PDB entry 8AEV | X-ray diffraction, 2.89 A resolution | chains A and B

[Chain A (and B)]
Protein: Acetylcholinesterase
From: Homo sapiens
Notes: EC 3.1.1.7; chain B of this document is another copy of the same molecule, construct and numbering; everything in this record applies to it too
Reference sequence: P22303 (ACES_HUMAN); residues 1-543 here correspond to UniProt positions 32-574 (UniProt number = residue number + 31)
Chain sequence (543 residues; row label = number of the first residue in the row):
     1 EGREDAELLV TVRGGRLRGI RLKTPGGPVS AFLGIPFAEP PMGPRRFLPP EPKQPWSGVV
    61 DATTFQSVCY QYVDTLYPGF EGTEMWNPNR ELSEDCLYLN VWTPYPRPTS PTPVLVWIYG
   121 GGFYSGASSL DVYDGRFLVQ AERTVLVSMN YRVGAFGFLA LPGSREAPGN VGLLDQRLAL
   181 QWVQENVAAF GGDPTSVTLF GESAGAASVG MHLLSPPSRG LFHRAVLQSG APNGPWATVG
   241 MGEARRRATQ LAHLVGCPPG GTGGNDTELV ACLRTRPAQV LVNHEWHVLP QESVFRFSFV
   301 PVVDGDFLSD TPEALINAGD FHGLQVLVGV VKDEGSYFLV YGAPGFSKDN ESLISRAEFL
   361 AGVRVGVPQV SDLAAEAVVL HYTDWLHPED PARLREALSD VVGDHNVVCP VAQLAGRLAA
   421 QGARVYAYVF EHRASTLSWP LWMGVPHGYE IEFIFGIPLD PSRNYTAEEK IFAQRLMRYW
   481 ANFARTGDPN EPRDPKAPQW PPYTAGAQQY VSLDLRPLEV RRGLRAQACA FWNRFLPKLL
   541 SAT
Unresolved in the structure: 1-4, 259-264 (chain B: 1-4, 260-263)
Disulfides: Cys-69/Cys-96, Cys-257/Cys-272, Cys-409/Cys-529
Covalently attached groups: N-acetylglucosamine (NAG) linked to Asn-265; glycan linked to Asn-350
Modified positions: Ser-203 (O-(1,1-dihydroxyethyl)-L-serine; TIS)
Metal / ion sites: Zn2+ site 1 near His-284 (its only coordinating residue here); Zn2+ site 2: His-381 (shared with His-381(B) of chain B); Mg2+ site 1 near Glu-452 (its only coordinating residue here); Mg2+ site 2 near Asp-488 (its only coordinating residue here)
Residues lining bound ligands: LWU (1-(2-(2-((6-(dihydroxymethyl)-2-phenylpyrimidin-4-yl)methylene)hydrazineyl)-2-oxoethyl)pyridin-1-ium): Tyr-72, Asp-74, Trp-86, Gly-120, Gly-121, Tyr-124, Glu-202, Ser-203, Trp-286, Ser-293, Val-294, Phe-295, Arg-296, Phe-297, Tyr-337, Phe-338, Tyr-341, His-447, Gly-448

[Interface between chain A and chain B]
Residue-residue contacts (34; chain A residue first):
  Leu-373(A) with Phe-535(B), hydrophobic; Lys-538(B)
  Glu-376(A) with Lys-538(B)
  Ala-377(A) with Phe-535(B), hydrophobic
  Leu-380(A) with Arg-534(B); Phe-535(B), hydrophobic
  His-381(A) with His-381(B), hydrogen bond
  Thr-383(A) with Gln-527(B)
  Asp-384(A) with Gln-527(B)
  Trp-385(A) with Gln-508(B); Gln-527(B), hydrogen bond (backbone-side chain); Ala-530(B); Arg-534(B)
  Leu-386(A) with Arg-522(B), hydrogen bond (backbone-side chain); Gly-523(B); Ala-526(B), hydrophobic
  His-387(A) with Arg-522(B), hydrogen bond
  Gln-508(A) with Trp-385(B), hydrogen bond (side chain-backbone)
  Arg-522(A) with Leu-386(B); His-387(B), hydrogen bond
  Gly-523(A) with Leu-386(B)
  Ala-526(A) with Trp-385(B)
  Gln-527(A) with Thr-383(B); Asp-384(B); Trp-385(B), hydrogen bond (side chain-backbone)
  Ala-530(A) with Trp-385(B)
  Arg-534(A) with Trp-385(B)
  Phe-535(A) with Ala-377(B), hydrophobic; Leu-380(B), hydrophobic
  Lys-538(A) with Leu-373(B); Glu-376(B)
  Ala-542(A) with Leu-373(B), hydrophobic; Thr-543(B)
  Thr-543(A) with Thr-543(B)
Also at the interface, not in a pair above, chain A (23 interface residues in all): Gly-506, Leu-539
Also at the interface, not in a pair above, chain B (23 interface residues in all): Ala-507, Leu-539, Ala-542

[Summary]
Chain A and chain B each contribute 23 residues to their interface; the contacts include 7 hydrogen bonds.
Among the polar pairs are His-381(A)/His-381(B), Trp-385(A)/Gln-527(B) and Leu-386(A)/Arg-522(B). Bound to
chain A: compound LWU. N-acetylglucosamine is covalently linked to Asn-265(A).
Chain A and chain B are both Acetylcholinesterase (Homo sapiens); the structure, Human acetylcholinesterase in
complex with N,N,N-trimethyl-2-oxo-2-(2-(pyridin-2-ylmethylene)hydrazineyl)ethan-1-aminium, was determined by
X-ray diffraction, deposited together with 8AEN, 8AM1 and 8AM2.
